6E60 - chain A; structure by X-ray diffraction, 1.50 A resolution.

# Chain A
Protein: mixed-linkage glucan utilization locus (MLGUL) SGBP-B
Organism: Bacteroides ovatus
UniProtKB: A7LY27 (A7LY27_BACO1); residue numbers follow UniProt; this construct covers 23-558
Amino-acid sequence (557 residues; each row starts with the number of its first residue):
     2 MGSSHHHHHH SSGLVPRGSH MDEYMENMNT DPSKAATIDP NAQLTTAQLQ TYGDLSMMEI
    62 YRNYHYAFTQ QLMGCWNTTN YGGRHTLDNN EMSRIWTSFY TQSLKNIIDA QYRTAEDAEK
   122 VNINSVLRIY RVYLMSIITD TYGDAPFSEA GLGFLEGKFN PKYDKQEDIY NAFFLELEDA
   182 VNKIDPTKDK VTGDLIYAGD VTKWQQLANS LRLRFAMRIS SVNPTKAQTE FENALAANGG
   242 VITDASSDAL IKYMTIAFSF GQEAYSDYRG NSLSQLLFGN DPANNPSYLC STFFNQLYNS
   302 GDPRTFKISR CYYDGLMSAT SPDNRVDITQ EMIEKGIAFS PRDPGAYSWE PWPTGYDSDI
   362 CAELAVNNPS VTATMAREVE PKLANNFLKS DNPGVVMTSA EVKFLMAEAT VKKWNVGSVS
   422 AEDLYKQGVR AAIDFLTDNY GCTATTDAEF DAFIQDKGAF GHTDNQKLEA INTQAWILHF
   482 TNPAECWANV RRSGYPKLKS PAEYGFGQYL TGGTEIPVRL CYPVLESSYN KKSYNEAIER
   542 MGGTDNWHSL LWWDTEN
Unresolved in the structure: 2-20
Differences from the reference sequence: initiating methionine (2); expression tag (3-22)
Ion coordination: Mg2+ site 1: R492, D555, E557; Mg2+ site 2 near G543 (its only coordinating residue here)
Reported in the primary citation:
  - mutagenesis - W77A/W350A: abolished growth in response to MLG
  - mutagenesis - W77A, W350A: abolished binding to bMLG
  - mutagenesis - Y266A: decreased binding to MLG

# In short
R492, D555 and E557 form the Mg2+ site 1. From the paper: W77A and W350A abolish binding to bMLG; W77A/W350A
abolish growth in response to MLG.
Chain A is mixed-linkage glucan utilization locus (MLGUL) SGBP-B (Bacteroides ovatus); the structure,
Bacteroides ovatus mixed-linkage glucan utilization locus (MLGUL) SGBP-A, was determined by X-ray diffraction
together with 6DMF, 6E57, 6E61 and 6E9B from the same study.
